Entry 7FJ3 (electron microscopy, 4.53 A resolution (low resolution: residue-level contacts below are approximate; hydrogen-bond / salt-bridge calls are withheld)); this record covers chains r and x of the 51 polymer chains in the assembly.

# Chain r
Protein: Triplex capsid protein 1
Organism: Suid alphaherpesvirus 1
Reference sequence: Q85211 (Q85211_9ALPH); numbering as in UniProt (aligned over 1-368)
Sequence (368 residues; numbered 1 to 368; the number before each row is that of its first residue):
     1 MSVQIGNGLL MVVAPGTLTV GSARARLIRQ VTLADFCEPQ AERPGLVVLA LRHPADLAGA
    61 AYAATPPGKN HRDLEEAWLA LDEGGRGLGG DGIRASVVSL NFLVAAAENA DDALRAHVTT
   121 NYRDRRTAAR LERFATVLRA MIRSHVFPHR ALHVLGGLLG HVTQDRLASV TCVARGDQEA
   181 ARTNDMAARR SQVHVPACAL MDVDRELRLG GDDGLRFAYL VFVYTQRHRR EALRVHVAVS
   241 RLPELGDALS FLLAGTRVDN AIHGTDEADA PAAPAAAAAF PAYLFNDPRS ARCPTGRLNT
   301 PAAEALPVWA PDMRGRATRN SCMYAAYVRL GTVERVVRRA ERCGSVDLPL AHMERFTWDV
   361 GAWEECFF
Unresolved in the structure: 1-23, 83-93, 341-347

# Chain x
Protein: Triplex capsid protein 2
Organism: Suid alphaherpesvirus 1
Reference sequence: G3G8T3 (G3G8T3_9ALPH); residue numbers follow UniProt; this construct covers 1-296
Sequence (296 residues; numbered 1 to 296; the number before each row is that of its first residue):
     1 MEVDIALPTL SPGDLSALQR CEGRVVFLET LRRHATLREV ALPCGGDVLA AMAAYRRRFA
    61 AVITRVTPHR MLATPLGVGG RGQSLVLQNT GPFDLTNGDH VCLVPPLLGD ECLRLTSANL
   121 ELRFPMTLPL AQARELTARV VARAAETLRG GAPARGADVV FSNGRRYQLP PPHRDNAEAA
   181 TRSLVLNMIF LLNEGAVILL SLIPNLLTLG AQDGYANAVI QLGSATRELG QLVRQPPPPL
   241 PQDHARRFCV FEALEAWIAS ASRLGDTLGT RPVARVCIFD GPPTVPPGEK AAVVEV
Cystine bridges: Cys44-Cys112

# Chain r / chain x interface
Residue-residue contacts (43):
  Arg26(r) with Arg81(x); Val294(x)
  Ile28(r) with Asn97(x)
  Arg29(r) with Ile278(x); Phe279(x)
  Gln30(r) with Asn97(x)
  Arg52(r) with Gln132(x)
  His53(r) with Asn163(x); Gly164(x)
  Asp56(r) with Phe161(x); Ser162(x)
  Arg150(r) with Arg134(x)
  Val154(r) with Arg275(x)
  Ala174(r) with Arg275(x)
  Arg257(r) with Gly223(x); Ser224(x)
  Ala261(r) with Ile220(x)
  Ala270(r) with Gln212(x)
  Pro274(r) with Thr208(x); Leu209(x)
  Ala275(r) with Thr208(x)
  Ala278(r) with Thr208(x)
  Ala279(r) with Thr208(x)
  Phe280(r) with Leu200(x); Ser201(x)
  Phe285(r) with Phe248(x)
  Asn286(r) with Pro239(x); Leu240(x); Arg246(x); Arg247(x); Phe248(x)
  Asp287(r) with Arg246(x)
  Pro288(r) with Arg246(x)
  Arg292(r) with Arg246(x)
  Trp309(r) with Leu200(x)
  Pro311(r) with Leu207(x)
  Met313(r) with Leu207(x)
  Arg316(r) with Leu207(x); Leu209(x); Ala211(x); Tyr215(x)
  Ala317(r) with Tyr215(x)
  Gly361(r) with His100(x)
Other interface residues (no listed pair), chain r (43 interface residues in all): Arg24, Leu27, Val31, Ala55, Gly59, Ala60, His153, Leu155, Thr171, Arg175, Gly315, Val360, Ala362, Phe368
Other interface residues (no listed pair), chain x (42 interface residues in all): Gly82, Gln83, Ser84, Gly98, Asp99, Leu130, Val197, Pro204, Ala216, Pro238, Cys277, Pro283, Val296

# Overview
The interface between chain r and chain x involves 43 residues on one side and 42 on the other.
Chain r is Triplex capsid protein 1 and chain x is Triplex capsid protein 2, both from Suid alphaherpesvirus
1; the structure, Cryo-EM structure of PRV A-capid, was determined by electron microscopy together with 7FJ1
from the same study.
